Entry 9E4Z (electron microscopy, 3.70 A resolution); this record covers chains C and F of the 8 polymer chains in the assembly.

[Chain C]
Name: Isoform Flip of Glutamate receptor 2
From: Rattus norvegicus
UniProt: P19491 (GRIA2_RAT), isoform P19491-2; aligned to UniProt positions 25-835 over residues 10-820 (the alignment contains insertions or deletions, so no single offset holds)
Chain sequence (811 residues; each row starts with the number of its first residue):
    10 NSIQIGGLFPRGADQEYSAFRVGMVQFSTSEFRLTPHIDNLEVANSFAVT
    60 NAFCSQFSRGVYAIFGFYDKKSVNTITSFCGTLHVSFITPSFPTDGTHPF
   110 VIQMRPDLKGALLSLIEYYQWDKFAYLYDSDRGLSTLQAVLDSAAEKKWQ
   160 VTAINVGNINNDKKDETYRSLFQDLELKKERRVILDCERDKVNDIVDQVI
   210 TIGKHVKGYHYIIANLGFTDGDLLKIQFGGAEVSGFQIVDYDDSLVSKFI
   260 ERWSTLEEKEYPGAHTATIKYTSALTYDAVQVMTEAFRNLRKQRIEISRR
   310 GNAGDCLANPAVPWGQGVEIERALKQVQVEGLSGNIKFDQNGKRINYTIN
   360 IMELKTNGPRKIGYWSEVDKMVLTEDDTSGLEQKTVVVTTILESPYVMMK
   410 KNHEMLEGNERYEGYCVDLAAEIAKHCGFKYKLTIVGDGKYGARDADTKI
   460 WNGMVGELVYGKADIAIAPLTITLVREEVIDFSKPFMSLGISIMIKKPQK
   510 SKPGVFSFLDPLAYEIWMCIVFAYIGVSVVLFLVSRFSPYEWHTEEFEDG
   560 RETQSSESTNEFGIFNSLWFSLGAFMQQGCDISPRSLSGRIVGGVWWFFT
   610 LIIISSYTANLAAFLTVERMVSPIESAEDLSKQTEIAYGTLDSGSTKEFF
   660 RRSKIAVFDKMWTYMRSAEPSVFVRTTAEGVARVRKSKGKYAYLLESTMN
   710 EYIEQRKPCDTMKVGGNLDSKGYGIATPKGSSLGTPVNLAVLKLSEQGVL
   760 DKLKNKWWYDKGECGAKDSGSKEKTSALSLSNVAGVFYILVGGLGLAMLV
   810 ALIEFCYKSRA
Unresolved in the structure: 550-564
Differences from the reference sequence: conflict Glu241 (Asn256 in P19491), Leu382 (Val397 in P19491), Glu384 (Gly405 in P19491), Asp385 (Asn406 in P19491), Gln392 (Asn413 in P19491)
Swiss-Prot annotation at these positions:
  - glycosylation: Asn355 (N-linked (GlcNAc...) asparagine)
Cystine bridges: Cys63-Cys315, Cys718-Cys773
Residues lining bound ligands:
  - cyclothiazide (CYZ), molecule 1: Ile481, Pro494, Ser729, Lys730, Gly731
  - cyclothiazide (CYZ), molecule 2: Lys493, Pro494, Phe495, Met496, Ser497, Leu751, Ser754, Leu759, Asp760, Lys763
  - glutamic acid (GLU): Tyr450, Pro478, Leu479, Thr480, Arg485, Leu650, Gly653, Ser654, Thr655, Leu704, Glu705, Tyr732

[Chain F]
Name: Voltage-dependent calcium channel gamma-2 subunit
From: Mus musculus
UniProt: O88602 (CCG2_MOUSE); residues 1002-1207 here correspond to UniProt positions 3-208 (UniProt number = residue number - 999)
Chain sequence (208 residues; row label = number of the first residue in the row):
  1002 LFDRGVQMLLTTVGAFAAFSLMTIAVGTDYWLYSRGVCKTKSVSENETSK
  1052 KNEEVMTHSGLWRTCCLEGNFKGLCKQIDHFPEDADYEADTAEYFLRAVR
  1102 ASSIFPILSVILLFMGGLCIAASEFYKTRHNIILSAGIFFVSAGLSNIIG
  1152 IIVYISANAGDPSKSDSKKNSYSYGWSFYFGALSFIIAEMVGVLAVHMFI
  1202 DRHKQLTG
Unresolved in the structure: 1043-1050, 1162-1169
Differences from the reference sequence: expression tag (1208-1209)
Swiss-Prot annotation at these positions:
  - glycosylation: Asn1047 (N-linked (GlcNAc...) asparagine)
Cystine bridges: Cys1039-Cys1067, Cys1066-Cys1076

[Chain C / chain F interface]
Contacting residue pairs (24):
  Lys511(C) with Glu1094(F), salt bridge; Gly1161(F)
  Gly513(C) with Glu1094(F)
  Val514(C) with Glu1094(F), hydrogen bond (backbone-side chain)
  Lys716(C) with Asp1085(F), salt bridge
  Asp769(C) with Asn1053(F)
  Glu772(C) with Lys1042(F), salt bridge; Lys1052(F), salt bridge
  Leu789(C) with Ile1156(F), hydrophobic
  Ser790(C) with Ser1157(F); Ala1160(F), hydrogen bond (side chain-backbone)
  Ala793(C) with Ile1153(F), hydrophobic
  Phe796(C) with Ile1153(F), hydrophobic
  Tyr797(C) with Leu1097(F); Ile1150(F), hydrophobic; Ile1153(F), hydrophobic; Val1154(F); Ser1157(F)
  Val800(C) with Ile1149(F), hydrophobic
  Leu803(C) with Leu1146(F), hydrophobic
  Met807(C) with Ile1139(F); Val1142(F), hydrophobic; Leu1146(F), hydrophobic
  Leu811(C) with Ile1139(F), hydrophobic
Other interface residues (no listed pair), chain C (17 interface residues in all): Lys770, Phe814
Other interface residues (no listed pair), chain F (19 interface residues in all): Ser1143, His1204

[Summary]
Chain C and chain F form an interface of 17 and 19 residues respectively, with 2 hydrogen bonds and 4 salt
bridges. Polar pairs include Lys511(C)-Glu1094(F), Lys716(C)-Asp1085(F) and Glu772(C)-Lys1042(F). Ligands of
chain C: cyclothiazide and glutamic acid.
Chain C is Isoform Flip of Glutamate receptor 2 (Rattus norvegicus) and chain F is Voltage-dependent calcium
channel gamma-2 subunit (Mus musculus); the structure, GluA2-gamma2 complex bound glutamate and cyclothiazide,
was determined by electron microscopy together with 9E4Y from the same study.
